PDB entry 5BTL | X-ray diffraction, 2.50 A resolution | chains C and G of the 8 polymer chains in the assembly

Chain C:
Name: DNA gyrase subunit A
From: Mycobacterium tuberculosis (strain ATCC 25618 / H37Rv)
Notes: EC 5.99.1.3; fragment: GyrA 2-500 with IGSG C-terminal tag
UniProtKB: P9WG47 (GYRA_MYCTU); residue numbers follow UniProt; this construct covers 2-500
Amino-acid sequence (503 residues; numbered 2 to 504; the number before each row is that of its first residue):
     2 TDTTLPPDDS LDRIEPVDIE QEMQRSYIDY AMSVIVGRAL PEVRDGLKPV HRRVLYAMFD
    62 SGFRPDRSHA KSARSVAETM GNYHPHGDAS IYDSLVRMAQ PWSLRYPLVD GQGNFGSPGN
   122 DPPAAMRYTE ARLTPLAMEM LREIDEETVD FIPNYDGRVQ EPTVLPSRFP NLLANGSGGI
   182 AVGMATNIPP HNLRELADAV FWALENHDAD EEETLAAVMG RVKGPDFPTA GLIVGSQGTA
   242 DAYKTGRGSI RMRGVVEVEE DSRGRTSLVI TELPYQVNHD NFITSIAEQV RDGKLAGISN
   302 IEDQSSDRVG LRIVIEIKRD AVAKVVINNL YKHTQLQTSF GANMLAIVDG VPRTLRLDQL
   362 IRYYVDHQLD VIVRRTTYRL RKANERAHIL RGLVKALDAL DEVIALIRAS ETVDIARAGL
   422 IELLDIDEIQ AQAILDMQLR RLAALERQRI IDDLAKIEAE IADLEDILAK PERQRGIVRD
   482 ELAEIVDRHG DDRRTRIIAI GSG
Unresolved in the structure: 2-14, 502-504
Modified / non-standard residues: Tyr-129 (O-phosphotyrosine; PTR)
Sequence notes: expression tag (501-504)

Chain G:
Molecule: DNA substrate 24-mer TTACGTGCATAGTCATTCATGACC
From: synthetic construct
Sequence (24 nucleotides; numbered 1 to 24; the number before each row is that of its first residue):
     1 TTACGTGCAT AGTCATTCAT GACC
Unresolved in the structure: 1-2, 24

Chain C / chain G interface:
Pairs across the interface (15):
  Tyr-28(C) with DC18(G), hydrogen bond to the phosphate
  Arg-128(C) with DT10(G), salt bridge to the phosphate
  Tyr-129(C) with DA11(G), sugar contact
  Ile-181(C) with DC18(G), base contact; DA19(G), base contact
  Ala-182(C) with DC18(G), sugar contact; DA19(G), sugar contact
  Val-183(C) with DC18(G), phosphate contact
  Gly-184(C) with DC18(G), phosphate contact; DA19(G), hydrogen bond to the phosphate
  Met-185(C) with DA19(G), sugar contact
  Ala-186(C) with DA19(G), sugar contact
  Arg-248(C) with DG21(G), salt bridge to the phosphate
  Ser-250(C) with DA22(G), phosphate contact
  Lys-333(C) with DC23(G), phosphate contact
Other interface residues (no listed pair), chain C (16 interface residues in all): Tyr-31, Pro-124, Ala-126, Ser-340
Other interface residues (no listed pair), chain G (10 interface residues in all): DG12, DT17, DT20

In short:
16 residues of chain C and 10 residues of chain G are in contact, with 2 hydrogen bonds and 2 salt bridges.
Polar contacts include Tyr-28(C)/DC18(G), Gly-184(C)/DA19(G) and Arg-128(C)/DT10(G).
Chain C is DNA gyrase subunit A (Mycobacterium tuberculosis (strain ATCC 25618 / H37Rv)) and chain G is DNA
substrate 24-mer TTACGTGCATAGTCATTCATGACC (synthetic construct); the structure, Crystal structure of a
topoisomerase II complex, was determined by X-ray diffraction, deposited together with 5BS8, 5BTA, 5BTC, 5BTD,
5BTF, 5BTG, 5BTI and 5BTN.
